PDB entry 8GK4 | electron microscopy, 3.12 A resolution | chains B and C of the 3 polymer chains in the assembly

Chain B (and C):
Protein: Efflux pump membrane transporter
Organism: Campylobacter jejuni
Notes: chain C of this document is another copy of the same molecule, construct and numbering; everything in this record applies to it too
UniProt: A0A1C9A1J1 (A0A1C9A1J1_CAMJU); residues 1-1039 here = UniProt positions 1-1039
Amino-acid sequence (1039 residues; row label = number of the first residue in the row):
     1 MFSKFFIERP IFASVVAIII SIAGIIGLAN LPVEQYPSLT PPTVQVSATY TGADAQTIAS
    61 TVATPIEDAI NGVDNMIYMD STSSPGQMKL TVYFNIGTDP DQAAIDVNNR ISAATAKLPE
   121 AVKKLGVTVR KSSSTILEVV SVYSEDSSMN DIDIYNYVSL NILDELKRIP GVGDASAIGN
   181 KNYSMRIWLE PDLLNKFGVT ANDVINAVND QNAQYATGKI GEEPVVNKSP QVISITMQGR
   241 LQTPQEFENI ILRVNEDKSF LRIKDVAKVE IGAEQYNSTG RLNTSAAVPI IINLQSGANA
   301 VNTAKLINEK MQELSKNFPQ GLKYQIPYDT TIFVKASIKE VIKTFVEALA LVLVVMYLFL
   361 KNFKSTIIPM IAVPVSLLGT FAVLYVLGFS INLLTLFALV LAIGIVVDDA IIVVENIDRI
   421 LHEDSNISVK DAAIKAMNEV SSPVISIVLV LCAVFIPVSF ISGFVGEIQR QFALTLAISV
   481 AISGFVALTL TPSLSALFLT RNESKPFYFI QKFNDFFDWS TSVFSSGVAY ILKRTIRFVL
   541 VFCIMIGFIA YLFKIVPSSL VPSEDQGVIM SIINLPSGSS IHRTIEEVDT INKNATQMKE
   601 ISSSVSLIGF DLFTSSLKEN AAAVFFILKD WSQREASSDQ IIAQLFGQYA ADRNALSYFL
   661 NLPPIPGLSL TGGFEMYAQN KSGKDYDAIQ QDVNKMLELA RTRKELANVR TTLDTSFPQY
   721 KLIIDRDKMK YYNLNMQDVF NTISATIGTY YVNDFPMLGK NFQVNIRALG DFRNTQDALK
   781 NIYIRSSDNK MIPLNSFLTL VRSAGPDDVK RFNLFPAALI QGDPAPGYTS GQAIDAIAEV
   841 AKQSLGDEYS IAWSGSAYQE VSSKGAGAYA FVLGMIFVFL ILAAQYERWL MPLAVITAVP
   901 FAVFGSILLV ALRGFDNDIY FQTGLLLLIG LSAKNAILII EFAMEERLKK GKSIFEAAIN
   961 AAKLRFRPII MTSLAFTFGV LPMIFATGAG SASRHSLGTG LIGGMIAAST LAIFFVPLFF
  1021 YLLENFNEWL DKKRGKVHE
Disordered / not traced: 1032-1039
What the authors report for this chain:
  - binding site for chloramphenicol: Ile136, Met570, Leu612, Phe613, Phe625, Leu662
  - mutagenesis - L607E, F610A, F625A: decreased growth in response to tetracycline
  - mutagenesis - L607E, L612E, F625A: decreased growth in response to Cip
  - mutagenesis - L607E, F610A, L612E: decreased growth in response to Ery

How chain B and chain C interact:
Contacting residue pairs - 134 pairs, chain B then chain C:
  Arg9(B) - Glu887(C)
  Ile11(B) - Glu887(C)
  Ile11(B) - Trp889(C)
  Phe12(B) - Ala884(C)  hydrophobic
  Phe12(B) - Glu887(C)  hydrogen bond (backbone-side chain)
  Ser14(B) - Trp889(C)
  Val15(B) - Leu880(C)
  Val15(B) - Ala884(C)  hydrophobic
  Ile18(B) - Leu880(C)  hydrophobic
  Ile18(B) - Trp889(C)  hydrophobic
  Ile19(B) - Phe877(C)  hydrophobic
  Ile19(B) - Leu880(C)  hydrophobic
  Ile22(B) - Leu873(C)  hydrophobic
  Ile22(B) - Phe877(C)  hydrophobic
  Ile26(B) - Leu873(C)  hydrophobic
  Asp101(B) - Gln102(C)  hydrogen bond
  Ile105(B) - Ile105(C)  hydrophobic
  Ile105(B) - Asn109(C)
  Asn108(B) - Asn109(C)
  Lys123(B) - Ala116(C)
  Lys124(B) - Lys117(C)
  Gly126(B) - Lys117(C)
  Val127(B) - Ala113(C)
  Arg130(B) - Arg110(C)
  Lys131(B) - Asp74(C)  salt bridge
  Leu160(B) - Phe815(C)
  Asn161(B) - Lys681(C)
  Asn161(B) - Phe815(C)
  Asp164(B) - Asn71(C)  hydrogen bond
  Asp164(B) - Leu814(C)
  Lys167(B) - Asn71(C)
  Arg168(B) - Asn71(C)  hydrogen bond
  Arg168(B) - Met76(C)
  Arg168(B) - Asn813(C)
  Arg168(B) - Leu814(C)
  Asp210(B) - Lys730(C)  salt bridge
  Asp210(B) - Asn735(C)
  Asp210(B) - Met736(C)  hydrogen bond (side chain-backbone)
  Asp210(B) - Gln737(C)  hydrogen bond (side chain-backbone)
  Gln211(B) - Arg726(C)  hydrogen bond (backbone-side chain)
  Gln211(B) - Lys730(C)
  Gln211(B) - Met736(C)
  Ala213(B) - Met736(C)
  Gln214(B) - Thr57(C)  hydrogen bond
  Gln214(B) - Ser60(C)
  Tyr215(B) - Met736(C)  hydrophobic
  Tyr215(B) - Gln737(C)
  Tyr215(B) - Phe740(C)  hydrophobic
  Ala216(B) - Tyr50(C)  hydrophobic
  Ala216(B) - Gly52(C)
  Ala216(B) - Phe740(C)
  Ala216(B) - Ser744(C)
  Thr217(B) - Gly52(C)  hydrogen bond (backbone-backbone)
  Thr217(B) - Phe740(C)
  Gly218(B) - Gly52(C)
  Gly218(B) - Ile747(C)
  Gly218(B) - Gly748(C)
  Lys219(B) - Pro85(C)
  Lys219(B) - Ile747(C)
  Lys219(B) - Arg767(C)
  Ile220(B) - Tyr720(C)  hydrophobic
  Ile220(B) - Ile747(C)  hydrophobic
  Ile220(B) - Arg773(C)
  Ile220(B) - Asn774(C)
  Ile220(B) - Thr775(C)
  Gly221(B) - Arg773(C)  hydrogen bond (backbone-backbone)
  Gly221(B) - Asn774(C)
  Glu222(B) - Asn277(C)  hydrogen bond
  Glu222(B) - Glu619(C)
  Glu222(B) - Arg767(C)  salt bridge
  Glu222(B) - Arg773(C)  hydrogen bond (backbone-side chain)
  Glu223(B) - Tyr276(C)
  Glu223(B) - Ile581(C)
  Glu223(B) - Arg767(C)  hydrogen bond (backbone-side chain)
  Glu223(B) - Arg773(C)
  Pro224(B) - Trp188(C)
  Pro224(B) - Tyr276(C)
  Pro224(B) - Gly770(C)
  Pro224(B) - Arg773(C)
  Val225(B) - Gly770(C)
  Val225(B) - Asp771(C)
  Val225(B) - Asn774(C)
  Val226(B) - Asp771(C)
  Asn227(B) - Asp771(C)
  Asn227(B) - Asn774(C)  hydrogen bond (backbone-side chain)
  Lys228(B) - His582(C)
  Ser229(B) - Ser580(C)  hydrogen bond (backbone-side chain)
  Ser229(B) - His582(C)  hydrogen bond (backbone-side chain)
  Ser229(B) - Asn774(C)
  Pro230(B) - Ser580(C)  hydrogen bond (backbone-backbone)
  Pro230(B) - Arg583(C)  hydrogen bond (backbone-side chain)
  Gln231(B) - Gly578(C)
  Gln231(B) - Ser580(C)  hydrogen bond (backbone-side chain)
  Gln231(B) - Pro718(C)
  Val232(B) - Ser580(C)
  Val232(B) - Pro718(C)
  Ile233(B) - Pro718(C)
  Ile233(B) - Gln719(C)
  Ile233(B) - Tyr720(C)
  Ser234(B) - Pro718(C)
  Ser234(B) - Gln719(C)
  Ser234(B) - Tyr720(C)  hydrogen bond (backbone-backbone)
  Ile235(B) - Asp54(C)
  Ile235(B) - Tyr720(C)
  Ile235(B) - Leu722(C)  hydrophobic
  Ile235(B) - Ile747(C)  hydrophobic
  Ile235(B) - Leu800(C)  hydrophobic
  Thr236(B) - Asp54(C)  hydrogen bond
  Thr236(B) - Gln719(C)  hydrogen bond
  Thr236(B) - Tyr720(C)  hydrogen bond (backbone-backbone)
  Thr236(B) - Lys721(C)
  Thr236(B) - Leu722(C)  hydrogen bond (backbone-backbone)
  Met237(B) - Thr57(C)
  Met237(B) - Leu722(C)  hydrophobic
  Met237(B) - Ile724(C)  hydrophobic
  Met237(B) - Phe740(C)  hydrophobic
  Gly239(B) - Met736(C)
  Arg240(B) - Ser60(C)
  Leu241(B) - Arg726(C)
  Ile251(B) - Arg726(C)
  Ile251(B) - Asp727(C)
  Val254(B) - Lys730(C)
  Lys258(B) - Tyr731(C)
  Phe260(B) - Asp727(C)
  Arg262(B) - Asp727(C)  salt bridge
  Gln295(B) - Asp74(C)  hydrogen bond
  Asn317(B) - Lys842(C)
  Leu758(B) - Ser682(C)
  Leu758(B) - Gly683(C)
  Gly759(B) - Gly683(C)
  Gly759(B) - Arg811(C)  hydrogen bond (backbone-side chain)
  Lys760(B) - Leu814(C)  hydrogen bond (side chain-backbone)
  Lys760(B) - Phe815(C)
  Asn761(B) - Ser60(C)
Interface residues without a listed pair, chain B (66 interface residues in all): Leu125, Gln238
Interface residues without a listed pair, chain C (77 interface residues in all): Thr51, Ala53, Gln56, Thr61, Pro65, Asp68, Gly72, Ser579, Ile743, Ala778, Arg802, Pro816, Ile881, Ala883

In short:
Chain B and chain C form an interface of 66 and 77 residues respectively, with 27 hydrogen bonds and 4 salt
bridges. Among the polar pairs are Lys131(B)-Asp74(C), Asp210(B)-Lys730(C) and Glu222(B)-Arg767(C). From the
paper: a binding site for chloramphenicol at Ile136(B), Met570(B) and Leu612(B) among others; L607E, F610A and
F625A of chain B reduce growth in response to tetracycline.
Both chains are Efflux pump membrane transporter (Campylobacter jejuni). Entry 8GK4 (Multi-drug efflux pump
RE-CmeB bound with Chloramphenicol) was determined by electron microscopy (same publication as 8GK0, 8GJJ,
8GJK and 8GJL).
